Entry 1BSZ (X-ray diffraction, 1.90 A resolution); this record covers chain A.

Chain A:
Protein: Protein (PEPTIDE deformylase)
Organism: Escherichia coli
Notes: EC 3.5.1.31
UniProt: P0A6K3 (DEF_ECOLI); numbering as in UniProt (aligned over 1-168)
Sequence (168 residues; numbered 1 to 168; the number before each row is that of its first residue):
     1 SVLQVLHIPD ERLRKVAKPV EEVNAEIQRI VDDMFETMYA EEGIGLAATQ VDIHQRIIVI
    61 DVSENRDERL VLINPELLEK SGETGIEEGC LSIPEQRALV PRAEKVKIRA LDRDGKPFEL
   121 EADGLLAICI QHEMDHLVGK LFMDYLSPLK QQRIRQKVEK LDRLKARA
Ion coordination: Fe ion: C90, H132, H136
Residues lining bound ligands: nonaethylene glycol (2PE): E41, E42, G43, I44, G45, I86, E87, E88, G89, C90, L91, I93, P94, E95, R97, L125, I128, C129, H132, E133

In short:
Bound to chain A: nonaethylene glycol. The Fe ion site is built by C90, H132 and H136.
Chain A is Protein (PEPTIDE deformylase) (Escherichia coli); the structure, Peptide deformylase as FE2+
containing form (native) in complex with inhibitor polyethylene glycol, was determined by X-ray diffraction,
deposited together with 1BS4, 1BS5, 1BS6 and 1BS8.
